PDB entry 8QZ0 | electron microscopy, 3.80 A resolution | chains D and I of the 22 polymer chains in the assembly

[Chain D]
Protein: Histone H4
Organism: Saccharomyces cerevisiae S288C
Reference sequence: P02309 (H4_YEAST); residues 0-102 here correspond to UniProt positions 1-103 (UniProt number = residue number + 1)
Chain sequence (103 residues; row label = number of the first residue in the row; numbering starts at 0):
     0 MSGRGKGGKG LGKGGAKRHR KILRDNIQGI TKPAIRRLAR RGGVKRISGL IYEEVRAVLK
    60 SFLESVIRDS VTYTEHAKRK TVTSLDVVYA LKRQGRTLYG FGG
Disordered / not traced: 0-23, 95-102
Swiss-Prot annotation at these positions:
  - DNA-binding region: Lys16 to Lys20
  - modified residue: Lys5 (N6-acetyl-N6-methyllysine), Lys8 (N6-acetyllysine), Lys12 (N6-acetyl-N6-methyllysine), Lys16 (N6-acetyllysine), Lys31 (N6-succinyllysine), Arg55 (Omega-N-methylarginine), Ser60 (Phosphoserine), Ser64 (Phosphoserine), Lys77 (N6-succinyllysine), Lys79 (N6-acetyllysine), Lys91 (N6-glutaryllysine)

[Chain I]
Molecule: 118-nt DNA strand
Sequence (118 nucleotides; row label = number of the first residue in the row; numbers below 1 keep their minus sign (DC-75 is residue -75)):
   -75 CCCTGGAGAA TCCCGGTGCC GAGGCCGCTC AATTGGTCGT AGACAGCTCT AGCACCGCTT
   -15 AAACGCACGT ACGCGCTGTC CCCCGCGTTT TAACCGCCAA GGGGATTACT CCCTAGTC
Disordered / not traced: 38-42

[Chain D / chain I interface]
Residue-residue contacts (9; chain D residue first):
  Thr30(D) - DA-13(I)  hydrogen bond to the phosphate
  Pro32(D) - DA-13(I)  phosphate contact
  Pro32(D) - DC-12(I)  phosphate contact
  Ala33(D) - DA-13(I)  hydrogen bond to the phosphate
  Arg35(D) - DA-13(I)  salt bridge to the phosphate
  Arg35(D) - DC-12(I)  base contact
  Arg36(D) - DA-14(I)  hydrogen bond to the phosphate
  Arg36(D) - DA-13(I)  salt bridge to the phosphate
  Lys77(D) - DA-33(I)  salt bridge to the phosphate

[In short]
6 residues of chain D and 4 residues of chain I are in contact; the contacts include 3 hydrogen bonds and 3
salt bridges. Polar pairs include Thr30(D)-DA-13(I), Ala33(D)-DA-13(I) and Arg36(D)-DA-14(I). UniProt lists a
DNA-binding region on chain D.
Here chain D is Histone H4 (Saccharomyces cerevisiae S288C) and chain I is a 118-nt DNA strand. Entry 8QZ0
(SWR1-hexasome-dimer complex) was determined by electron microscopy (same publication as 8QYV and 9FBW).
